PDB entry 9GMR | electron microscopy, 2.80 A resolution | chains H and J of the 11 polymer chains in the assembly

== Chain H ==
Protein: Histone H2B type 1-J
From: Homo sapiens
Reference sequence: P06899 (H2B1J_HUMAN); residues 0-125 here correspond to UniProt positions 1-126 (UniProt number = residue number + 1)
Amino-acid sequence (126 residues; row label = number of the first residue in the row; numbering starts at 0):
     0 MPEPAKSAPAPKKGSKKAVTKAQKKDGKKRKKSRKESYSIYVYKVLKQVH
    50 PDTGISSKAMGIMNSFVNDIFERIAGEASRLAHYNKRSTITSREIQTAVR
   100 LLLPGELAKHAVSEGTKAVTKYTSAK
Unresolved in the structure: 0-30, 125
Construct notes: conflict Lys-31 (Arg32 in P06899)
Swiss-Prot annotation at these positions:
  - modified residue: Pro-1 (N-acetylproline), Glu-2 (ADP-ribosyl glutamic acid), Lys-5 (N6-(2-hydroxyisobutyryl)lysine), Ser-6 (ADP-ribosylserine), Lys-11 (N6-(beta-hydroxybutyryl)lysine), Lys-12 (N6-(2-hydroxyisobutyryl)lysine), Ser-14 (Phosphoserine), Lys-15 (N6-acetyllysine), Lys-16 (N6-(beta-hydroxybutyryl)lysine), Lys-20 (N6-(2-hydroxyisobutyryl)lysine), Lys-23 (N6-(2-hydroxyisobutyryl)lysine), Lys-24 (N6-(2-hydroxyisobutyryl)lysine), Lys-34 (N6-(2-hydroxyisobutyryl)lysine), Glu-35 (PolyADP-ribosyl glutamic acid), Ser-36 (Phosphoserine), Lys-43 (N6-(2-hydroxyisobutyryl)lysine), Lys-46 (N6-(2-hydroxyisobutyryl)lysine), Lys-57 (N6,N6-dimethyllysine), Arg-79 (Dimethylated arginine), Lys-85 (N6,N6,N6-trimethyllysine) and 6 more in UniProt
  - glycosylation: Ser-112 (O-linked (GlcNAc) serine)
  - cross-link (Glycyl lysine isopeptide (Lys-Gly)): Lys-5 (interchain with G-Cter in SUMO2), Lys-20 (interchain with G-Cter in SUMO2), Lys-34 (interchain with G-Cter in ubiquitin), Lys-120 (interchain with G-Cter in ubiquitin)

== Chain J ==
Molecule: 149-nt DNA strand
Sequence (149 nucleotides; numbered 25 to 173; the number before each row is that of its first residue):
    25 GTAAGGGGATCTTGTATATATCTGACACGTGCCTGGAGACTAGGGAGTAA
    75 TCCCCTTGGCGGTTAAAACGCGGGGGACAGCGCGTACGTGCGTTTAAGCG
   125 GTGCTAGAGCTGTCTACGACCAATTGAGCGGCCTCGGCACCGGGATTCT

== How chain H and chain J interact ==
Pairs across the interface (13; chain H residue first):
  Arg-33(H) / DC57(J)  sugar contact
  Arg-33(H) / DT58(J)  sugar contact
  Tyr-42(H) / DA51(J)  hydrogen bond to the phosphate
  Gly-53(H) / DA51(J)  phosphate contact
  Ile-54(H) / DC50(J)  sugar contact
  Ile-54(H) / DA51(J)  phosphate contact
  Ser-55(H) / DC50(J)  phosphate contact
  Ser-56(H) / DC50(J)  hydrogen bond to the phosphate
  Arg-86(H) / DA70(J)  phosphate contact
  Arg-86(H) / DG71(J)  salt bridge to the phosphate
  Ser-87(H) / DA70(J)  hydrogen bond to the phosphate
  Thr-88(H) / DG69(J)  phosphate contact
  Thr-88(H) / DA70(J)  hydrogen bond to the phosphate
Interface residues without a listed pair, chain H (10 interface residues in all): Ser-32
Interface residues without a listed pair, chain J (10 interface residues in all): DC52, DC56, DC134

== Summary ==
The chain H/chain J interface involves 10 residues from each chain; the contacts include 4 hydrogen bonds and
1 salt bridge. Polar pairs include Tyr-42(H)/DA51(J), Ser-56(H)/DC50(J) and Ser-87(H)/DA70(J).
Here chain H is Histone H2B type 1-J (Homo sapiens) and chain J is a 149-nt DNA strand. Entry 9GMR
(SIRT7-H3K36MTUnucleosome complex) was determined by electron microscopy together with 9GMK from the same
study.
